PDB entry 8AT3 | electron microscopy, 33.00 A resolution (very low resolution: no residue pairs are listed; an interface is given only as per-side residue counts) | chains A and D of the 8 polymer chains in the assembly

[Chain A]
Protein: HAUS augmin-like complex subunit 1
Source organism: Xenopus laevis
UniProt: Q3B8L5 (Q3B8L5_XENLA); residues 1-286 here correspond to UniProt positions 2-287 (UniProt number = residue number + 1)
Amino-acid sequence (286 residues; row label = number of the first residue in the row):
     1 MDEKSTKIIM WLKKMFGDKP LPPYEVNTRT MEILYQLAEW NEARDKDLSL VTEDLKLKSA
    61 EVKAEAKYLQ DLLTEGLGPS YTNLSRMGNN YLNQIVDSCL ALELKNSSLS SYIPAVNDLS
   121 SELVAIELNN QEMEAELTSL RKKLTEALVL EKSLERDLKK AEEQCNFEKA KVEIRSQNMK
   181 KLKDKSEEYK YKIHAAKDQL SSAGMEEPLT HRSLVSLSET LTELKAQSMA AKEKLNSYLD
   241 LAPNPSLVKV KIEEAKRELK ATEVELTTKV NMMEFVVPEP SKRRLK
Sequence notes: variant Arg156 (Gln157 in Q3B8L5)

[Chain D]
Protein: HAUS augmin-like complex subunit 5
Source organism: Xenopus laevis
UniProt: A0A1L8FPI2 (A0A1L8FPI2_XENLA); numbering as in UniProt (aligned over 1-666)
Amino-acid sequence (666 residues; numbered 1 to 666; the number before each row is that of its first residue):
     1 MERRSLAQEL KKWAVEEMGL PAQKAPSEEM LQRLFIGQCG DIWKFIIRHI HSHRTVRKIE
    61 GNLLWYQQLQ HTEAQRTAEE EQQQRRKQLC KEILELRAEL HHLQEQIQTA EREIVGQDLN
   121 CERAQDLCRR SLLLRAFNKK REEECEALCQ SNKKIQYRCE QLQEIRRASQ REVMFSAVDP
   181 DLSSSTFLEP EVLRDVREVC KLRFKFLRSL HDDSISSSVH PGKEDLRSLS HQQWMSMAEK
   241 VWNTHTPNHI LAALERLTLN STQELKKLQF SQAADLSKGP SCQLKEFSEP ITQSRSCNES
   301 THLDPQETLP SFHSLIQEGW ANSVKVSSEL RRVQSQAQAL SEHLAERIQE IHKKLSDGSE
   361 VSVLTRAAFD AELRCVILRG CRDALMQECR MLQEEAAGKK QEMKLLQQQQ QNIQEACLLL
   421 DKKQKHIQIL IKGNSSSKSQ IRRSSVEAQK YVQDKLLPWP QEIIQESQRL QDSIQKEVKH
   481 FSAICLPALL KVSTDGFNLL PSRELSINRM SNTHAPYYGI FKGIYESVRL PLYKAPESVL
   541 SHVADMKKQL FFLRSQLSSR SEAISKTQRA LQKNTNPDTD ALLKSLSDHY SLELDEMVPK
   601 MQRLIQQCEK HQEYGKEVQA TVMDWWEQPV QLCLPSEERG GLTLRQWRER WTVAVTALQR
   661 ATGSRS

[Chain A / chain D interface]
At this resolution (33 A) residue pairs are not listed: 40 residues of chain A and 40 of chain D lie at the interface.

[Summary]
Chain A and chain D each contribute 40 residues to their interface.
Chain A is HAUS augmin-like complex subunit 1 and chain D is HAUS augmin-like complex subunit 5, both from
Xenopus laevis; the structure, Structure of the augmin holocomplex in open conformation, was determined by
electron microscopy (same publication as 8AT2 and 8AT4).
